PDB entry 6WJ1 | X-ray diffraction, 3.50 A resolution | chains C and F of the 12 polymer chains in the assembly

Chain C:
Molecule: Hemagglutinin HA1 chain
Organism: Influenza A virus
Reference sequence: A0A3S7XTA4 (A0A3S7XTA4_9INFA); the construct lacks a stretch of the UniProt sequence, so the offset changes along the chain: 11-55 = UniProt 18-62; 56-83 = UniProt 64-91; 84-90 = UniProt 93-99; 91-116 = UniProt 101-126; 3 more segments
Amino-acid sequence (330 residues; each row starts with the number of its first residue; a row labelled like 116A-116C holds insertion residues (116A, then the next letters in order)):
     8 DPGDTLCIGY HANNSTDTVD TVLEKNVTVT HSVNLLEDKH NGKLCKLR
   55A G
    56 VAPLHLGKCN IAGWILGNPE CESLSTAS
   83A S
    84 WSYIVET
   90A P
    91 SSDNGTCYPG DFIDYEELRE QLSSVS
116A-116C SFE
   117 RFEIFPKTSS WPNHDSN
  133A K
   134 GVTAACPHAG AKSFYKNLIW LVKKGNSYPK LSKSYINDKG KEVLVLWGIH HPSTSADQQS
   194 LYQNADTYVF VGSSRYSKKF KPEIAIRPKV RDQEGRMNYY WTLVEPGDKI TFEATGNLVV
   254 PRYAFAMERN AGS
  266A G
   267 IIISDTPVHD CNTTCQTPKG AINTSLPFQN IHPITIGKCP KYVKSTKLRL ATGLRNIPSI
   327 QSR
Not modelled in the structure: 8, 325-329
Differences from the reference sequence: expression tag (8-10)
Disulfide bonds: Cys52-Cys277, Cys64-Cys76, Cys97-Cys139, Cys281-Cys305
Glycans and other covalent adducts: N-acetylglucosamine (NAG) linked to Asn21, Asn94, Asn278, Asn289; glycan linked to Asn33

Chain F:
Molecule: Hemagglutinin HA2 chain
Organism: Influenza A virus
Reference sequence: A0A3S5H8L7 (A0A3S5H8L7_9INFA); residues 1-175 here correspond to UniProt positions 345-519 (UniProt number = residue number + 344)
Amino-acid sequence (175 residues; numbered 1 to 175; the number before each row is that of its first residue):
     1 GLFGAIAGFI EGGWTGMVDG WYGYHHQNEQ GSGYAADLKS TQNAIDGITN KVNSVIEKMN
    61 TQFTAVGKEF NHLEKRIENL NKKVDDGFLD IWTYNAELLV LLENERTLDY HDSNVKNLYE
   121 KVRSQLKNNA KEIGNGCFEF YHKCDNTCME SVKNGTYDYP KYSEEAKLNR EEIDS
Not modelled in the structure: 172-175
Differences from the reference sequence: conflict Gly47 (Glu391 in A0A3S5H8L7), Ile77 (Val421 in A0A3S5H8L7), Ser175 (Gly519 in A0A3S5H8L7)
Disulfide bonds: Cys144-Cys148
Glycans and other covalent adducts: N-acetylglucosamine (NAG) linked to Asn154
What the authors report for this chain:
  - mutagenesis - L38Q: unchanged binding to clonotype B

How chain C and chain F interact:
Residue-residue contacts (11):
  Glu106(C) - Arg76(F)
  Glu107(C) - Leu73(F)
  Glu107(C) - Glu74(F)
  Glu107(C) - Lys75(F)  hydrogen bond (side chain-backbone)
  Glu107(C) - Arg76(F)  salt bridge
  Glu110(C) - Lys75(F)
  Glu110(C) - Arg76(F)
  Glu110(C) - Asn79(F)
  Gln111(C) - Lys75(F)
  Arg208(C) - His72(F)
  Lys307(C) - Asp90(F)  salt bridge
Other interface residues (no listed pair), chain C (9 interface residues in all): Asp104, Gly265, Phe294
Other interface residues (no listed pair), chain F (8 interface residues in all): Tyr94

Summary:
9 residues of chain C face 8 of chain F across their interface; the contacts include 1 hydrogen bond and 2
salt bridges. Polar contacts include Glu107(C)-Arg76(F), Lys307(C)-Asp90(F) and Glu107(C)-Lys75(F). Covalently
linked N-acetylglucosamine: at Asn21(C), Asn94(C), Asn278(C) and Asn289(C). The paper reports that L38Q of
chain F leaves binding to clonotype B unchanged.
Chain C is Hemagglutinin HA1 chain and chain F is Hemagglutinin HA2 chain, both from Influenza A virus; the
structure, Crystal structure of Fab 54-4H03 bound to H1 influenza hemagglutinin, was determined by X-ray
diffraction, deposited together with 6WIZ and 6WJ0.
